8S99 - chain A; structure by X-ray diffraction, 1.71 A resolution.

[Chain A]
Name: Non-receptor tyrosine-protein kinase TYK2
Source organism: Homo sapiens
Notes: EC 2.7.10.2
UniProtKB: P29597 (TYK2_HUMAN); numbering as in UniProt (aligned over 575-869)
Amino-acid sequence (295 residues; numbered 575 to 869; the number before each row is that of its first residue):
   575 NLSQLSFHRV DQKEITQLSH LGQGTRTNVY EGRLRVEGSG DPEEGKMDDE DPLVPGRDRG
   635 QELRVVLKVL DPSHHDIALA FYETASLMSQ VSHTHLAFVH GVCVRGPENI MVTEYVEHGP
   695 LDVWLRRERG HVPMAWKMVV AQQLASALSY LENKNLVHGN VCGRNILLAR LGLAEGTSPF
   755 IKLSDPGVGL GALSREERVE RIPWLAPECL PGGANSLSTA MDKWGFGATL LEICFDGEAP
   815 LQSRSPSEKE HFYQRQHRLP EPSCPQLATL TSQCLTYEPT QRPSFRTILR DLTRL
Unresolved in the structure: 575-577, 611-634, 786-791, 869
Small-molecule neighbours: ZS3 ((8S)-N-[(1R,2S)-2-fluorocyclopropyl]-5-{[(1M,2'M)-3'-fluoro-2-oxo-2H-[1,2'-bipyridin]-3-yl]amino}-7-(methylamino)pyrazolo[1,5-a]pyrimidine-3-carboxamide): Leu595, Gly596, Gln597, Val603, Val640, Lys642, Thr687, Glu688, Tyr689, Val690, Glu691, Gly693, Pro694, Val697, Arg738, Asn739, Leu741, Ser758
Swiss-Prot annotation at these positions:
  - modified residue: Tyr604 (Phosphotyrosine)
  - natural variant: His732 (H732R: In a colorectal adenocarcinoma sample)
What the authors report for this chain:
  - binding site for ZS3: Val603, Lys642, Pro694, Arg738

[Overview]
Ligands of chain A: compound ZS3. From the paper: a binding site for ZS3 at Val603, Lys642 and Pro694 among
others.
Chain A is Non-receptor tyrosine-protein kinase TYK2 (Homo sapiens); the structure, Crystal structure of the
TYK2 pseudokinase domain in complex with compound 11, was determined by X-ray diffraction together with 8S98
and 8S9A from the same study.
